PDB entry 7A04 | X-ray diffraction, 2.15 A resolution | chains A and B

== Chain A (and B) ==
Protein: Choline kinase alpha
Source organism: Homo sapiens
Notes: EC 2.7.1.32, 2.7.1.82; chain B of this document is another copy of the same molecule, construct and numbering; everything in this record applies to it too
UniProt: P35790 (CHKA_HUMAN); numbering as in UniProt (aligned over 75-457)
Chain sequence (383 residues; each row starts with the number of its first residue):
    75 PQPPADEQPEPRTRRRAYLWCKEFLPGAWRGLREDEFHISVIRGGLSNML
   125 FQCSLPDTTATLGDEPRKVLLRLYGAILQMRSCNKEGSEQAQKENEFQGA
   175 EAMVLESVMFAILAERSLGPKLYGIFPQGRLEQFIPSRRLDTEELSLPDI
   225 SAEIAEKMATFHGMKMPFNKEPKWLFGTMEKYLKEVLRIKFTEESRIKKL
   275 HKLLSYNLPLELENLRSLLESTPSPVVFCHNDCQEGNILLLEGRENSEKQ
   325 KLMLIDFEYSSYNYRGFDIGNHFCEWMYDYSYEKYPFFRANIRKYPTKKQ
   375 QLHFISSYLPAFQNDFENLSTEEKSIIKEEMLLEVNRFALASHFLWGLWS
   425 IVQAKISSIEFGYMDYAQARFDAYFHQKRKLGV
Unresolved in the structure: 75-80, 150-175, 388, 456-457
Small-molecule neighbours: QTK (1-(phenylmethyl)-4-pyrrolidin-1-yl-pyridin-1-ium): Asp-306, Gln-308, Glu-349, Tyr-354, Trp-420, Trp-423, Ile-433, Phe-435, Tyr-437, Tyr-440
Swiss-Prot annotation at these positions:
  - binding site (ATP): Arg-117 to Met-123, Arg-146, Gln-207 to Arg-213, Gln-308, Asp-330
  - binding site (phosphocholine): Gly-119 to Ser-121
  - modified residue: Lys-247 (N6-acetyllysine), Ser-279 (Phosphoserine)

== How chain A and chain B interact ==
Contacting residue pairs (46; chain A residue first):
  Glu-97(A) / Asn-243(B)  hydrogen bond
  Glu-97(A) / Lys-244(B)  hydrogen bond (backbone-backbone)
  Glu-97(A) / Glu-245(B)
  Glu-97(A) / Lys-247(B)  salt bridge
  Phe-98(A) / Pro-241(B)
  Phe-98(A) / Phe-242(B)
  Phe-98(A) / Asn-243(B)
  Phe-98(A) / Lys-244(B)  hydrogen bond (backbone-side chain)
  Arg-104(A) / Lys-244(B)
  Arg-104(A) / Glu-245(B)  salt bridge
  Val-178(A) / Val-178(B)  hydrophobic
  Val-178(A) / Ser-181(B)
  Val-178(A) / Ile-199(B)  hydrophobic
  Leu-179(A) / Ile-199(B)  hydrophobic
  Ser-181(A) / Val-182(B)
  Val-182(A) / Ser-181(B)
  Val-182(A) / Ala-185(B)  hydrophobic
  Val-182(A) / Ile-199(B)  hydrophobic
  Ala-185(A) / Val-182(B)  hydrophobic
  Ile-186(A) / Glu-189(B)
  Glu-189(A) / Ile-186(B)
  Glu-189(A) / Glu-189(B)
  Glu-189(A) / Arg-190(B)  salt bridge
  Arg-190(A) / Glu-189(B)  salt bridge
  Leu-196(A) / Pro-241(B)
  Tyr-197(A) / Pro-241(B)
  Gly-198(A) / Pro-241(B)
  Ile-199(A) / Val-178(B)  hydrophobic
  Ile-199(A) / Leu-179(B)  hydrophobic
  Ile-199(A) / Pro-241(B)  hydrogen bond (backbone-backbone)
  Ile-199(A) / Phe-242(B)  hydrophobic
  Pro-241(A) / Phe-98(B)
  Pro-241(A) / Leu-196(B)
  Pro-241(A) / Tyr-197(B)
  Pro-241(A) / Gly-198(B)
  Pro-241(A) / Ile-199(B)  hydrogen bond (backbone-backbone)
  Phe-242(A) / Phe-98(B)
  Phe-242(A) / Ile-199(B)  hydrophobic
  Asn-243(A) / Glu-97(B)  hydrogen bond
  Asn-243(A) / Phe-98(B)
  Lys-244(A) / Glu-97(B)  hydrogen bond (backbone-backbone)
  Lys-244(A) / Phe-98(B)  hydrogen bond (side chain-backbone)
  Lys-244(A) / Arg-104(B)
  Glu-245(A) / Glu-97(B)
  Glu-245(A) / Arg-104(B)  salt bridge
  Lys-247(A) / Glu-97(B)  salt bridge
Other interface residues (no listed pair), chain B (23 interface residues in all): Leu-99, Pro-100

== Overview ==
Chain A and chain B form an interface of 21 and 23 residues respectively; the contacts include 8 hydrogen
bonds and 6 salt bridges. Among the polar pairs are Glu-97(A)/Lys-247(B), Arg-104(A)/Glu-245(B) and
Glu-189(A)/Arg-190(B). Ligands of chain A: compound QTK.
Both chains are Choline kinase alpha (Homo sapiens). Entry 7A04 (Structure of human CKa1 in complex with
compound b) was determined by X-ray diffraction together with 7A06 from the same study.
